PDB entry 3VFN | X-ray diffraction, 1.50 A resolution | chains A and B of the 3 polymer chains in the assembly

# Chain A
Molecule: MHC class I antigen
From: Homo sapiens
UniProtKB: C5MK56 (C5MK56_HUMAN); residues 1-276 here correspond to UniProt positions 25-300 (UniProt number = residue number + 24)
Chain sequence (276 residues; each row starts with the number of its first residue):
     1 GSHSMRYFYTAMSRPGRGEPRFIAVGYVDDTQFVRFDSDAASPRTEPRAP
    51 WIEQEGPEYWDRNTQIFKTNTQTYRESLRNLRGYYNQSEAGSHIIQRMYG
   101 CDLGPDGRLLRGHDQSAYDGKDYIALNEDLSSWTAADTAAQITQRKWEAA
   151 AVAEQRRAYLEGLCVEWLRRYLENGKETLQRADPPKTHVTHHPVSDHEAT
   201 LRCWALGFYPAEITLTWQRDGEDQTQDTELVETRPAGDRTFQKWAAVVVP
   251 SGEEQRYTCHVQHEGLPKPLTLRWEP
Sequence notes: engineered mutation Ala151 (Arg175 in C5MK56)
Disulfides: Cys101-Cys164, Cys203-Cys259
Reported in the primary citation:
  - mutagenesis - L163A: unchanged binding to SB27 TCR

# Chain B
Molecule: Beta-2-microglobulin
From: Homo sapiens
UniProtKB: P61769 (B2MG_HUMAN); residues 1-99 here correspond to UniProt positions 21-119 (UniProt number = residue number + 20)
Chain sequence (99 residues; each row starts with the number of its first residue):
     1 IQRTPKIQVYSRHPAENGKSNFLNCYVSGFHPSDIEVDLLKNGERIEKVE
    51 HSDLSFSKDWSFYLLYYTEFTPTEKDEYACRVNHVTLSQPKIVKWDRDM
Swiss-Prot annotation at these positions:
  - modified residue: Gln2 (Pyrrolidone carboxylic acid)
  - glycosylation: Ile1 (N-linked (Glc) (glycation) isoleucine), Lys19 (N-linked (Glc) (glycation) lysine), Lys41 (N-linked (Glc) (glycation) lysine), Lys48 (N-linked (Glc) (glycation) lysine), Lys58 (N-linked (Glc) (glycation) lysine), Lys91 (N-linked (Glc) (glycation) lysine), Lys94 (N-linked (Glc) (glycation) lysine)
Disulfides: Cys25-Cys80

# How chain A and chain B interact
Contacting residue pairs - 64 pairs, chain A then chain B:
  Phe8(A) - Ser55(B)
  Phe8(A) - Phe56(B)
  Tyr9(A) - Phe56(B)
  Thr10(A) - Phe56(B)
  Thr10(A) - Phe62(B)
  Met12(A) - Ser33(B)  hydrogen bond
  Met12(A) - Asp34(B)
  Met12(A) - Leu54(B)  hydrophobic
  Arg17(A) - Asp34(B)  salt bridge
  Ile23(A) - Leu54(B)  hydrophobic
  Val25(A) - Asp53(B)
  Val25(A) - Leu54(B)
  Val25(A) - Ser55(B)
  Tyr27(A) - Ser55(B)
  Tyr27(A) - Tyr63(B)  hydrogen bond
  Gln32(A) - Asp53(B)  hydrogen bond
  Arg35(A) - Asp53(B)  salt bridge
  Arg48(A) - Asp53(B)  salt bridge
  Ile94(A) - Pro32(B)  hydrophobic
  Ile94(A) - Ser33(B)
  Gln96(A) - His31(B)  hydrogen bond
  Gln96(A) - Phe56(B)
  Gln96(A) - Trp60(B)  hydrogen bond (side chain-backbone)
  Gln96(A) - Phe62(B)
  Arg97(A) - Phe56(B)
  Met98(A) - Phe56(B)  hydrophobic
  Met98(A) - Lys58(B)
  Met98(A) - Trp60(B)  hydrophobic
  Gln115(A) - Trp60(B)
  Ser116(A) - Trp60(B)
  Ala117(A) - Trp60(B)  hydrophobic
  Asp119(A) - His31(B)
  Gly120(A) - Arg3(B)  hydrogen bond (backbone-side chain)
  Gly120(A) - His31(B)
  Gly120(A) - Trp60(B)
  Lys121(A) - Ile1(B)
  Asp122(A) - Trp60(B)  hydrogen bond
  His192(A) - Asp98(B)
  Arg202(A) - Asp98(B)  hydrogen bond (side chain-backbone)
  Arg202(A) - Met99(B)  hydrogen bond
  Trp204(A) - Asp98(B)
  Trp204(A) - Met99(B)
  Val231(A) - Gln8(B)
  Glu232(A) - Lys6(B)  salt bridge
  Glu232(A) - Gln8(B)  hydrogen bond (backbone-side chain)
  Glu232(A) - Tyr26(B)
  Glu232(A) - Ser28(B)  hydrogen bond
  Thr233(A) - Tyr26(B)
  Arg234(A) - Gln8(B)  hydrogen bond
  Arg234(A) - Tyr10(B)
  Arg234(A) - Met99(B)  hydrogen bond (side chain-backbone)
  Pro235(A) - Tyr10(B)  hydrogen bond (backbone-side chain)
  Pro235(A) - Asn24(B)
  Pro235(A) - Tyr26(B)
  Pro235(A) - Leu65(B)  hydrophobic
  Ala236(A) - Arg12(B)  hydrogen bond (backbone-side chain)
  Ala236(A) - Asn24(B)  hydrogen bond (backbone-side chain)
  Gly237(A) - Arg12(B)  hydrogen bond (backbone-side chain)
  Asp238(A) - Arg12(B)
  Asp238(A) - His13(B)
  Gln242(A) - Tyr10(B)
  Gln242(A) - Ser11(B)  hydrogen bond (side chain-backbone)
  Gln242(A) - Arg12(B)  hydrogen bond (side chain-backbone)
  Trp244(A) - Met99(B)  hydrogen bond (side chain-backbone)
Also at the interface, not in a pair above, chain A (37 interface residues in all): Arg21, Leu206
Also at the interface, not in a pair above, chain B (29 interface residues in all): Pro14, Ser57, Asp59

# Summary
Chain A and chain B form an interface of 37 and 29 residues respectively, with 20 hydrogen bonds and 4 salt
bridges. Polar contacts include Arg17(A)-Asp34(B), Arg35(A)-Asp53(B) and Arg48(A)-Asp53(B). From the paper:
L163A of chain A leaves binding to SB27 TCR unchanged.
Here chain A is MHC class I antigen and chain B is Beta-2-microglobulin, both from Homo sapiens. Entry 3VFN
(crystal structure of HLA B*3508LPEP151A, HLA mutant Ala151) was determined by X-ray diffraction together with
3VFM, 3VFO, 3VFP, 3VFR, 3VFS, 3VFT and 3 further entries from the same study.
